PDB entry 7UHB | electron microscopy, 3.00 A resolution | chains C and K

[Chain C]
Molecule: Spike glycoprotein
Organism: Severe acute respiratory syndrome coronavirus
Reference sequence: P0DTC2 (SPIKE_SARS2); numbering as in UniProt (aligned over 1-1208)
Chain sequence (1288 residues; row label = number of the first residue in the row):
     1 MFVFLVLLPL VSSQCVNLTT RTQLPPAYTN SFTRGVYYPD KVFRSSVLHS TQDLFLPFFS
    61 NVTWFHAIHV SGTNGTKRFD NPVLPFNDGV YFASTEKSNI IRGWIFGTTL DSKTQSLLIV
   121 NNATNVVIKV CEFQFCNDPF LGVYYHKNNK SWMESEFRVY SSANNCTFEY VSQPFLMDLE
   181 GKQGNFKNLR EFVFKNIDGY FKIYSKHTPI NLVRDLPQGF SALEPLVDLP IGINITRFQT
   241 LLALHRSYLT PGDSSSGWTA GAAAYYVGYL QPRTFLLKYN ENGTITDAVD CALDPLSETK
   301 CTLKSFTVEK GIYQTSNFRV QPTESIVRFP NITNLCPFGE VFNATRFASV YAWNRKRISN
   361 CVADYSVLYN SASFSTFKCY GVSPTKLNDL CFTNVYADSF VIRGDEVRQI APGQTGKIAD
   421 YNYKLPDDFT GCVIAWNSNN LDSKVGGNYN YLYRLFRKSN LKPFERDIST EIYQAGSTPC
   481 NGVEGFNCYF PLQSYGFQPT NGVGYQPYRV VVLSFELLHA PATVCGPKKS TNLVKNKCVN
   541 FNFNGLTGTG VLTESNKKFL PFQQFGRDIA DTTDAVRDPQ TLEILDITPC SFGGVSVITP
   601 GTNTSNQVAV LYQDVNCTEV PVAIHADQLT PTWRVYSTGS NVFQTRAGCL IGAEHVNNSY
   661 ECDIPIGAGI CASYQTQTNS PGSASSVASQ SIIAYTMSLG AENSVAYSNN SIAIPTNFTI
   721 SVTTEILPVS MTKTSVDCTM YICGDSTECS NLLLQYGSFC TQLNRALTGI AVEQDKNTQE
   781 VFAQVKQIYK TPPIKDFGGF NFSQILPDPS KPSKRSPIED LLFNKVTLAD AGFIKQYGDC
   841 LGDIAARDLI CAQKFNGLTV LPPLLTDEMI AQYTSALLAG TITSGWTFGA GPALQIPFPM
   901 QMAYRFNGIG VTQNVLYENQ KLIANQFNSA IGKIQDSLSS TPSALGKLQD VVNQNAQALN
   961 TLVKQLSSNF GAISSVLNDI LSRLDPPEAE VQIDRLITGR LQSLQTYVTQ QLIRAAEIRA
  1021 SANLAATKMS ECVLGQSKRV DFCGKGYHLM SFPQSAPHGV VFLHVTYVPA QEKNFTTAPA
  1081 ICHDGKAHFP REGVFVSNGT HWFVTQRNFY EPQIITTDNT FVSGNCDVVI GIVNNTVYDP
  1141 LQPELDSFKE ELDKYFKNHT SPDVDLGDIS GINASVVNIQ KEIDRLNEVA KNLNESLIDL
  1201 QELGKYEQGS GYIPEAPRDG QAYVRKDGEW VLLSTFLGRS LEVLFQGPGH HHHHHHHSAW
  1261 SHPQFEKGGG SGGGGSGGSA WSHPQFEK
Not modelled in the structure: 1-332, 528-1288
Differences from the reference sequence: engineered mutation G682 (Arg in P0DTC2), S683 (Arg in P0DTC2), S685 (Arg in P0DTC2), P817 (Phe in P0DTC2), P892 (Ala in P0DTC2), P899 (Ala in P0DTC2), P942 (Ala in P0DTC2), P986 (Lys in P0DTC2), P987 (Val in P0DTC2); expression tag (1209-1288)
Curated features (UniProtKB/Swiss-Prot):
  - region: N280 to C301 (Putative superantigen), R403 to D405 (Integrin-binding motif), N448 to F456 (Immunodominant HLA epitope recognized by the CD8+), P681, A684 (Putative superantigen), S816 to Y837 (Fusion peptide 1), K835 to F855 (Fusion peptide 2), D1163 to E1202 (Heptad repeat 2)
  - site: R815, S816 (Cleavage)
  - glycosylation: N17 (N-linked (GlcNAc...) (complex) asparagine), N61 (N-linked (GlcNAc...) (hybrid) asparagine), N74 (N-linked (GlcNAc...) (complex) asparagine), N122 (N-linked (GlcNAc...) (hybrid) asparagine), N149 (N-linked (GlcNAc...) (complex) asparagine), N165 (N-linked (GlcNAc...) (complex) asparagine), N234 (N-linked (GlcNAc...) (high mannose) asparagine), N282 (N-linked (GlcNAc...) (complex) asparagine), T323 (O-linked (GalNAc) threonine), S325 (O-linked (HexNAc...) serine), N331 (N-linked (GlcNAc...) (complex) asparagine), N343 (N-linked (GlcNAc...) (complex) asparagine), N603 (N-linked (GlcNAc...) (hybrid) asparagine), N616 (N-linked (GlcNAc...) (complex) asparagine), N657 (N-linked (GlcNAc...) (complex) asparagine), T676 (O-linked (GlcNAc...) threonine), T678 (O-linked (GlcNAc...) threonine), N709 (N-linked (GlcNAc...) (high mannose) asparagine), N717 (N-linked (GlcNAc...) (hybrid) asparagine), N801 (N-linked (GlcNAc...) (hybrid) asparagine) and 6 more in UniProt
  - natural variant: L5 (L5F: In strain: Iota/B.1.526), S13 (S13I: In strain: Epsilon/B.1.427/B.1.429), L18 (L18F: In strain: Beta/B.1.351, Gamma/P.1 and 1 more), T19 (T19I: In strain: Omicron/BQ.1.1, Omicron/XBB.1.5 and 1 more; T19R: In strain: Delta/B.1.617.2, Omicron/BA.2 and 4 more), T20 (T20N: In strain: Gamma/P.1), L24 to A27 (sequence variant, change not given here; In strain: Omicron/BA.2, Omicron/BA.2.12.1 and 6 more), P26 (P26S: In strain: Gamma/P.1), Q52 (Q52H: In strain: Omicron/EG.5.1), A67 (A67V: In strain: Eta/B.1.525, Omicron/BA.1), H69 to V70 (deletion: In strain: Alpha/B.1.1.7, Eta/B.1.525 and 5 more), G75 (G75V: In strain: Lambda/C.37), T76 (T76I: In strain: Lambda/C.37), 82 further natural variant entries in UniProt
  - mutagenesis: H69 to V70 (Increased incorporation of cleaved spike into virions), N121 (N121Q: Partial loss of biliverdin affinity), R190 (R190K: Partial loss of biliverdin affinity), N234 (N234Q: Increased resistance to neutralizing antibodies), N331 (N331Q: Reduced viral infectivity), N343 (N343Q: Reduced viral infectivity), L452 (L452R: Increased resistance to neutralizing antibodies. Decreases HLA binding to NF9 epitope. Increased binding affinity to human ACE2), Y453 (Y453F: Decreased HLA binding to NF9 epitope. Increased binding affinity to human ACE2), A475 (A475V: Increased resistance to neutralizing antibodies), V483 (V483A: Increased resistance to neutralizing antibodies), E484 (E484D: Increased replication in human TMEM106B overexpressing cells), F490 (F490L: Increased resistance to neutralizing antibodies and human covalescent sera neutralization), 12 further mutagenesis entries in UniProt
Disulfides: C336-C361, C379-C432, C391-C525, C480-C488
Covalent attachments: N-acetylglucosamine (NAG) linked to N343
What the authors report for this chain:
  - mutagenesis - E406W, K417N, Y453K, Y453R: decreased binding to Multivalent miniprotein inhibitor AHB2-2GS-SB175 (chain K)
  - mutagenesis - Y453F, E484K: increased binding to Multivalent miniprotein inhibitor AHB2-2GS-SB175 (chain K)

[Chain K]
Molecule: Multivalent miniprotein inhibitor AHB2-2GS-SB175
Organism: synthetic construct
Chain sequence (148 residues; row label = number of the first residue in the row):
     1 ELEEQVMHVL DQVSELAHEL LHKLTGEELE RAAYFNWWAT EMMLELIKSD DEREIREIEE
    61 EARRILEHLE ELARKGGSEA LEELEKALRE LKKSTDELER STEELEKNPS EDALVENNRL
   121 IVENNKIIVE VLRIIAKVLK LEHHHHHH
Not modelled in the structure: 76-148

[Chain C / chain K interface]
Pairs across the interface (33; chain C residue first):
  R403(C) with D11(K), salt bridge
  D405(C) with D11(K)
  G416(C) with H18(K)
  K417(C) with H18(K), hydrogen bond; N36(K), hydrogen bond
  D420(C) with H18(K), salt bridge
  Y421(C) with H18(K); H22(K)
  Y449(C) with L44(K); K48(K)
  Y453(C) with T40(K)
  L455(C) with N36(K); W37(K); T40(K)
  F456(C) with A33(K)
  N460(C) with H22(K), hydrogen bond
  A475(C) with A33(K), hydrophobic
  G476(C) with E30(K)
  N487(C) with E30(K), hydrogen bond
  Y489(C) with Y34(K); W37(K), hydrophobic
  Q493(C) with T40(K); E41(K), hydrogen bond; L44(K)
  S494(C) with L44(K)
  Y495(C) with L44(K)
  G496(C) with L44(K); I47(K)
  Q498(C) with E3(K), hydrogen bond; I47(K)
  N501(C) with I47(K)
  Y505(C) with E3(K); M7(K)
Also at the interface, not in a pair above, chain K (18 interface residues in all): E4, L21, L29

[Overview]
The interface between chain C and chain K involves 22 residues on one side and 18 on the other, with 6
hydrogen bonds and 2 salt bridges. Polar pairs include R403(C)-D11(K), D420(C)-H18(K) and K417(C)-H18(K). The
paper reports that E406W, K417N and Y453K of chain C, among others, reduce binding to Multivalent miniprotein
inhibitor AHB2-2GS-SB175 (chain K); Y453F and E484K of chain C increase binding to Multivalent miniprotein
inhibitor AHB2-2GS-SB175 (chain K).
Chain C is Spike glycoprotein (Severe acute respiratory syndrome coronavirus) and chain K is Multivalent
miniprotein inhibitor AHB2-2GS-SB175 (synthetic construct); the structure, SARS-CoV-2 spike in complex with
AHB2-2GS-SB175 (local refinement of the RBD and AHB2), was determined by electron microscopy together with
7UHC from the same study.
